Entry 5TP3 (X-ray diffraction, 1.87 A resolution); this record covers chain A.

# Chain A
Protein: F-vhh-4
Organism: Lama glama
Notes: antibody fragment or engineered binder
Sequence (125 residues; row label = number of the first residue in the row; a row labelled like 82A-82C holds insertion residues (82A, then the next letters in order)):
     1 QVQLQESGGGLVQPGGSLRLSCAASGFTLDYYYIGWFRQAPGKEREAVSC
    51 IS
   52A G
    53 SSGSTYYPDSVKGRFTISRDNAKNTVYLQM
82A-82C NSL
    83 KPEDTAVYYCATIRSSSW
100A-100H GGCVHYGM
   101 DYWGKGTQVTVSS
Disulfides: Cys22-Cys92, Cys50-Cys100C

# In short
Chain A is F-vhh-4 (Lama glama); the structure, Crystal structure of the RSV-neutralizing single-domain
antibody F-VHH-4, was determined by X-ray diffraction together with 5TOJ and 5TOK from the same study.
